2AGY - chains A and B of the 4 polymer chains in the assembly; structure by X-ray diffraction, 1.10 A resolution.

Chain A (and B):
Molecule: Aromatic amine dehydrogenase
Source organism: Alcaligenes faecalis
Notes: EC 1.4.99.4; chain B of this document is another copy of the same molecule, construct and numbering; everything in this record applies to it too
Reference sequence: P84888 (AAUB_ALCFA); residues 73-432 here correspond to UniProt positions 30-389 (UniProt number = residue number - 43)
Sequence (361 residues; numbered 73 to 433; the number before each row is that of its first residue):
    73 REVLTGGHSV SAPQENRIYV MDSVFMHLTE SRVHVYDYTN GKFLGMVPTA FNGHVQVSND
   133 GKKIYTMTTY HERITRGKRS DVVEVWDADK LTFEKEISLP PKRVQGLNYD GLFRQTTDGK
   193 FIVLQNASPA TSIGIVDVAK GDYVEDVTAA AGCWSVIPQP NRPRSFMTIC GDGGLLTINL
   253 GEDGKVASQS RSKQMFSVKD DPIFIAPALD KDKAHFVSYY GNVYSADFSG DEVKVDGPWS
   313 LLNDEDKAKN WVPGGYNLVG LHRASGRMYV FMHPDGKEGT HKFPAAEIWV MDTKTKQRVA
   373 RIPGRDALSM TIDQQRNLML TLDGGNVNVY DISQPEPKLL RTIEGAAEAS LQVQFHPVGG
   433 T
Unresolved in the structure: 433 (chain B: fully traced)
Disulfide bonds: Cys225-Cys242
Residues lining bound ligands: 2-(1H-indol-3-yl)ethanimine (TSH): Phe97, Leu100, Phe123, Asn124, Gln177, Gly178, Leu179

Interface between chain A and chain B:
Contacting residue pairs (32):
  Val96(A) - His99(B)
  Met98(A) - Glu102(B)
  His99(A) - Val96(B)
  His99(A) - Glu102(B)  salt bridge
  His99(A) - Arg104(B)
  His99(A) - Glu420(B)  salt bridge
  Leu100(A) - Glu102(B)  hydrogen bond (backbone-side chain)
  Thr101(A) - Glu102(B)  hydrogen bond
  Glu102(A) - Met98(B)
  Glu102(A) - His99(B)  salt bridge
  Glu102(A) - Leu100(B)  hydrogen bond (side chain-backbone)
  Glu102(A) - Thr101(B)  hydrogen bond
  Arg104(A) - His99(B)
  Pro120(A) - Thr147(B)
  Ala122(A) - Ile146(B)  hydrophobic
  Tyr142(A) - Arg145(B)
  Tyr142(A) - Ile146(B)  hydrophobic
  Arg145(A) - Tyr142(B)
  Arg145(A) - Ser152(B)
  Arg145(A) - Glu168(B)  salt bridge
  Ile146(A) - Ala122(B)  hydrophobic
  Ile146(A) - Tyr142(B)  hydrophobic
  Thr147(A) - Pro120(B)
  Arg148(A) - Glu156(B)  salt bridge
  Arg148(A) - Phe165(B)
  Arg148(A) - Glu168(B)  salt bridge
  Ser152(A) - Arg145(B)
  Glu156(A) - Arg148(B)  salt bridge
  Phe165(A) - Arg148(B)
  Glu168(A) - Arg145(B)  salt bridge
  Glu168(A) - Arg148(B)  salt bridge
  Glu420(A) - His99(B)  salt bridge
Other interface residues (no listed pair), chain A (20 interface residues in all): Glu144
Other interface residues (no listed pair), chain B (20 interface residues in all): Glu144

Summary:
The chain A/chain B interface involves 20 residues from each chain, with 4 hydrogen bonds and 10 salt bridges.
Polar pairs include His99(A)-Glu102(B), His99(A)-Glu420(B) and Arg145(A)-Glu168(B). Ligands of chain A:
2-(1H-indol-3-yl)ethanimine.
Both chains are Aromatic amine dehydrogenase (Alcaligenes faecalis). Entry 2AGY (Crystal structure of the
Schiff base intermediate in the reductive half-reaction of aromatic amine dehydrogenase (AADH) ...) was
determined by X-ray diffraction (same publication as 2AGL, 2AGW, 2AGX, 2AGZ, 2AH0 and 2AH1).
